PDB entry 5KHI | X-ray diffraction, 2.10 A resolution | chain A

# Chain A
Name: Potassium/sodium hyperpolarization-activated cyclic nucleotide-gated channel 2
Source organism: Mus musculus
Reference sequence: O88703 (HCN2_MOUSE); numbering as in UniProt (aligned over 443-643)
Chain sequence (204 residues; row label = number of the first residue in the row):
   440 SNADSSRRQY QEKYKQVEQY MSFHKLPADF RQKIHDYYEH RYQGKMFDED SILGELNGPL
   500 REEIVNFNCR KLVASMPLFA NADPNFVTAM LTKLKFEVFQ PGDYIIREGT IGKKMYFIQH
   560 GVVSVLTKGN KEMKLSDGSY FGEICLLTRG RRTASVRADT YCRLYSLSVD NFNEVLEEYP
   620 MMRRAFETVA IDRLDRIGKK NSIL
Disordered / not traced: 440-442
Construct notes: expression tag (440-442)
Modified positions: Cys508 (S-oxy cysteine; CSX)
Swiss-Prot annotation at these positions:
  - binding site (3',5'-cyclic AMP): Gly581, Glu582, Cys584, Arg591, Thr592, Arg632
  - modified residue: Ser641 (Phosphoserine)
  - mutagenesis: Ser594 (S594R: Shifts channel activation to more negative voltage, slows channel opening and speeds up channel closure. Reduces sensitivity to activation by cAMP)
Ligand contacts: Purine riboside-3',5'-cyclic monophosphate (6SX): Ile545, Val564, Met572, Leu574, Phe580, Gly581, Glu582, Ile583, Cys584, Arg591, Thr592, Ala593, Val595, Arg632, Ile636

# In short
Chain A binds Purine riboside-3',5'-cyclic monophosphate. UniProt lists 6 residues binding 3',5'-cyclic AMP
and one mutagenesis site.
Chain A is Potassium/sodium hyperpolarization-activated cyclic nucleotide-gated channel 2 (Mus musculus); the
structure, HCN2 CNBD in complex with purine riboside-3', 5'-cyclic monophosphate (cPuMP), was determined by
X-ray diffraction, deposited together with 5KHG, 5KHH, 5KHJ and 5KHK.
